Entry 8HFS (electron microscopy, 2.98 A resolution); this record covers chains Z and A of the 8 polymer chains in the assembly.

[Chain Z]
Protein: Mannose-specific PTS system, IID component
Source organism: Lactococcus lactis subsp. lactis (strain KF147)
Notes: EC 2.7.1.69
UniProt: D2BKY9 (D2BKY9_LACLK); residue numbers follow UniProt; this construct covers 1-307
Amino-acid sequence (307 residues; numbered 1 to 307; the number before each row is that of its first residue):
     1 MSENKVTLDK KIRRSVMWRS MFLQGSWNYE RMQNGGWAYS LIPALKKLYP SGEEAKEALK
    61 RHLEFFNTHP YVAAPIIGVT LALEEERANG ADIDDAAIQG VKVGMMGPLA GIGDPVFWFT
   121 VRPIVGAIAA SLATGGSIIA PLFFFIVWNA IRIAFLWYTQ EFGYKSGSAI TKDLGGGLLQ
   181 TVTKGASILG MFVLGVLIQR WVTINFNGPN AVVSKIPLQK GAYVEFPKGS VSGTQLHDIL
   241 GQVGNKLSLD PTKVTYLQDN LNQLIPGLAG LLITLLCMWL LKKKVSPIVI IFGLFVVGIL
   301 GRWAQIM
Disordered / not traced: 1-4
Ligand contacts: alpha-D-mannopyranose (MAN): Q24, W27, M32, Q33, N67, T68, H69, P70, A110, D114, W118

[Chain A]
Protein: Bacteriocin lactococcin-A
Source organism: Lactococcus lactis subsp. lactis
UniProt: P0A312 (LCNA_LACLL); residues 1-54 here correspond to UniProt positions 22-75 (UniProt number = residue number + 21)
Amino-acid sequence (54 residues; numbered 1 to 54; the number before each row is that of its first residue):
     1 KLTFIQSTAA GDLYYNTNTH KYVYQQTQNA FGAAANTIVN GWMGGAAGGF GLHH

[Chain Z / chain A interface]
Contacting residue pairs - 29 pairs, chain Z then chain A:
  G107(Z) - G51(A)
  P108(Z) - F50(A)
  P108(Z) - G51(A)
  P108(Z) - L52(A)  hydrophobic
  G111(Z) - F50(A)
  I112(Z) - F50(A)
  P115(Z) - W42(A)
  V116(Z) - W42(A)  hydrophobic
  F119(Z) - T37(A)
  F119(Z) - I38(A)
  F119(Z) - G41(A)
  T120(Z) - I38(A)
  T120(Z) - W42(A)  hydrogen bond
  P123(Z) - T37(A)
  A127(Z) - A30(A)
  A127(Z) - A34(A)  hydrophobic
  V182(Z) - L52(A)  hydrophobic
  T183(Z) - L52(A)
  T183(Z) - H53(A)
  A186(Z) - L52(A)  hydrophobic
  S187(Z) - H53(A)
  G190(Z) - A46(A)
  G190(Z) - A47(A)
  V193(Z) - A46(A)
  V193(Z) - A47(A)  hydrophobic
  L194(Z) - A47(A)
  L197(Z) - M43(A)
  L197(Z) - A47(A)  hydrophobic
  W201(Z) - N40(A)
Interface residues without a listed pair, chain Z (22 interface residues in all): I124, L189, R302
Interface residues without a listed pair, chain A (18 interface residues in all): T3, G44, G48, H54

[In short]
22 residues of chain Z face 18 of chain A across their interface; the contacts include 1 hydrogen bond. The
hydrogen-bonded pair is T120(Z)-W42(A). Chain Z binds alpha-D-mannopyranose.
Chain Z is Mannose-specific PTS system, IID component (Lactococcus lactis subsp. lactis (strain KF147)) and
chain A is Bacteriocin lactococcin-A (Lactococcus lactis subsp. lactis); the structure, The structure of LcnA,
LciA, and the man-PTS of Lactococcus lactis, was determined by electron microscopy.
